6BWP - chains A and C of the 4 polymer chains in the assembly; structure by X-ray diffraction, 1.70 A resolution.

[Chain A (and C)]
Protein: Hemoglobin subunit alpha
From: Homo sapiens
Notes: chain C of this document is another copy of the same molecule, construct and numbering; everything in this record applies to it too
UniProt: P69905 (HBA_HUMAN); residues 1-141 here correspond to UniProt positions 2-142 (UniProt number = residue number + 1)
Chain sequence (141 residues; numbered 1 to 141; the number before each row is that of its first residue):
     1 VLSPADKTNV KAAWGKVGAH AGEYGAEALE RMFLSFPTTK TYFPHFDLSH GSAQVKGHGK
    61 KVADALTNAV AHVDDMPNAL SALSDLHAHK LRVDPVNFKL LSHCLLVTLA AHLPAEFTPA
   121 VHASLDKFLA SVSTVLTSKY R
Swiss-Prot annotation at these positions:
  - binding site (O2): His58
  - binding site (heme b): His87
  - site: Thr8, Asn9 (Microbial infection: Cleavage), Lys11 (Not glycated), Ala13, Trp14 (Microbial infection: Cleavage), Tyr24, Gly25 (Microbial infection: Cleavage), Leu29, Glu30 (Microbial infection: Cleavage), His45, Phe46 (Microbial infection: Cleavage), Asp47, Leu48 (Microbial infection: Cleavage), Ser52, Ala53 (Microbial infection: Cleavage), Val55, Lys56 (Microbial infection: Cleavage), Lys56 (Not glycated), Gly59, Lys60 (Microbial infection: Cleavage), Lys60 (Not glycated), Lys90 (Not glycated), Leu91, Arg92 (Microbial infection: Cleavage), Lys99 (Not glycated), Leu106, Val107 (Microbial infection: Cleavage), Thr108, Leu109 (Microbial infection: Cleavage), Val121, His122 (Microbial infection: Cleavage), Ser133, Thr134 (Microbial infection: Cleavage)
  - modified residue: Ser3 (Phosphoserine), Lys7 (N6-succinyllysine), Thr8 (Phosphothreonine), Lys11 (N6-succinyllysine), Lys16 (N6-acetyllysine), Tyr24 (Phosphotyrosine), Ser35 (Phosphoserine), Lys40 (N6-succinyllysine), Ser49 (Phosphoserine), Ser102 (Phosphoserine), Thr108 (Phosphothreonine), Ser124 (Phosphoserine), Ser131 (Phosphoserine), Thr134 (Phosphothreonine), Thr137 (Phosphothreonine), Ser138 (Phosphoserine)
  - glycosylation (N-linked (Glc) (glycation) lysine): Lys7, Lys16, Lys40, Lys61

[Chain A / chain C interface]
Residue-residue contacts (4):
  Asp126(A) - Arg141(C)  salt bridge
  Lys127(A) - Arg141(C)  hydrogen bond (side chain-backbone)
  Arg141(A) - Asp126(C)  salt bridge
  Arg141(A) - Lys127(C)  hydrogen bond (backbone-side chain)
Other interface residues (no listed pair), chain A (5 interface residues in all): Val1, Ser138
Other interface residues (no listed pair), chain C (7 interface residues in all): Val1, Ala123, Ala130, Ser138

[In short]
5 residues of chain A and 7 residues of chain C are in contact, with 2 hydrogen bonds and 2 salt bridges.
Polar contacts include Asp126(A)-Arg141(C) and Lys127(A)-Arg141(C). Curated annotation (UniProt) lists
O2-binding residue His58(A) and heme b-binding residue His87(A) on chain A.
Chain A and chain C are both Hemoglobin subunit alpha (Homo sapiens); the structure, Crystal structure of
Deoxy Hemoglobin in complex with beta Cys93 modifying agent, TD3, was determined by X-ray diffraction (same
publication as 6BWU).
